1IYE - chains A and C of the 3 polymer chains in the assembly; structure by X-ray diffraction, 1.82 A resolution.

# Chain A (and C)
Name: Branched-chain amino acid aminotransferase
Organism: Escherichia coli
Notes: EC 2.6.1.42; chain C of this document is another copy of the same molecule, construct and numbering; everything in this record applies to it too
UniProtKB: P0AB80 (ILVE_ECOLI); numbering as in UniProt (aligned over 0-308)
Amino-acid sequence (309 residues; each row starts with the number of its first residue; numbering starts at 0):
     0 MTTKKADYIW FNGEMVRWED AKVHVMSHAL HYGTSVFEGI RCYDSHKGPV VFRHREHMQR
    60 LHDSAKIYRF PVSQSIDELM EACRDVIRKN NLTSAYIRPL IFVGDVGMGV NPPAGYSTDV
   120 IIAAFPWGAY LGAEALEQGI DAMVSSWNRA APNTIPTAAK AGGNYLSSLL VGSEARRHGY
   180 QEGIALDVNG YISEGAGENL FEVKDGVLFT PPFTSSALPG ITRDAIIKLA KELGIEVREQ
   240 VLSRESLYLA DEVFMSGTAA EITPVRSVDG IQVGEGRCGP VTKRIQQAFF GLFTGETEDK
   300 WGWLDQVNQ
Disordered / not traced: 0-3, 308
Residues lining bound ligands:
  - PGU (N-({3-hydroxy-2-methyl-5-[(phosphonooxy)methyl]pyridin-4-yl}methyl)-L-glutamic acid), molecule 1: Tyr31, Gly108, Val109
  - PGU, molecule 2: Gly38, His56, Arg59, Tyr95, Arg97, Trp126, Tyr129, Arg148, Lys159, Tyr164, Ser167, Glu193, Gly194, Ala195, Gly196, Glu197, Asn198, Leu217, Gly219, Ile220, Thr221, Arg222, Ser255, Gly256, Thr257, Ala258, Ala259

# How chain A and chain C interact
Contacting residue pairs (21):
  Asp62(A) - Leu248(C)
  Lys65(A) - Tyr247(C)  hydrogen bond (side chain-backbone)
  Lys65(A) - Leu248(C)
  Lys65(A) - Ile270(C)
  Ile66(A) - Glu244(C)
  Arg68(A) - Asp268(C)  hydrogen bond (side chain-backbone)
  Arg68(A) - Ile270(C)
  Pro151(A) - Asn188(C)
  Pro151(A) - Gly189(C)
  Pro151(A) - Tyr190(C)
  Asn152(A) - Leu185(C)
  Asn152(A) - Gly189(C)
  Asn152(A) - Arg243(C)  hydrogen bond
  Pro155(A) - Glu244(C)
  Thr156(A) - Glu244(C)  hydrogen bond (backbone-side chain)
  Ala157(A) - Glu244(C)  hydrogen bond (backbone-side chain)
  Asn188(A) - Tyr190(C)
  Thr213(A) - Tyr190(C)  hydrogen bond (backbone-side chain)
  Thr213(A) - Val240(C)
  Thr213(A) - Leu241(C)
  Thr213(A) - Ser242(C)
Other interface residues (no listed pair), chain C (14 interface residues in all): Gly269

# Overview
Chain A and chain C form an interface of 11 and 14 residues respectively, with 6 hydrogen bonds. Among the
polar pairs are Lys65(A)-Tyr247(C), Arg68(A)-Asp268(C) and Asn152(A)-Arg243(C). Bound to chain A: compound
PGU.
Both chains are Branched-chain amino acid aminotransferase (Escherichia coli). Entry 1IYE (Crystal structure
of eschelichia coli branched-chain amino acid aminotransferase) was determined by X-ray diffraction together
with 1IYD from the same study.
